PDB entry 5F0V | X-ray diffraction, 1.80 A resolution | chains B and C of the 4 polymer chains in the assembly

# Chain B (and C)
Molecule: Acetyl-CoA acetyltransferase
Source organism: Escherichia coli K-12
Notes: EC 2.3.1.9; chain C of this document is another copy of the same molecule, construct and numbering; everything in this record applies to it too
UniProt: P76461 (ATOB_ECOLI); residues 1-393 here = UniProt positions 1-393
Amino-acid sequence (395 residues; row label = number of the first residue in the row; numbers below 1 keep their minus sign (Ala-1 is residue -1)):
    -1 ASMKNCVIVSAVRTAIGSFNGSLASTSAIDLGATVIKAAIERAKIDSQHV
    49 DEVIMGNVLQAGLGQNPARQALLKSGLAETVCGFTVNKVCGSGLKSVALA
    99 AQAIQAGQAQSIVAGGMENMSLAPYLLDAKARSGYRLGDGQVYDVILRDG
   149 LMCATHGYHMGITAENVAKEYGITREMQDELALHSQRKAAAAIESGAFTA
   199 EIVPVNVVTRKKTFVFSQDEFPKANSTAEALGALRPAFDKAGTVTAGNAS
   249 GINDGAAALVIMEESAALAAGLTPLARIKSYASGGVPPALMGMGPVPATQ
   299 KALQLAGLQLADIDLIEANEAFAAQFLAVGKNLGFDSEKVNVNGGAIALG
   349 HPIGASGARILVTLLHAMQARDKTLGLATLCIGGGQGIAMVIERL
Disordered / not traced: 209 (chain C: fully traced)
Modified residues: Lys86 (N-dimethyl-lysine; MLY)
Sequence notes: expression tag (-1 to 0)
UniProt features mapped onto this chain:
  - active site: Cys88 (Acyl-thioester intermediate), His349 (Proton acceptor), Cys379 (Proton acceptor)

# How chain B and chain C interact
Contacting residue pairs (31; chain B residue first):
  Phe17(B) - Arg134(C)
  Tyr123(B) - Tyr133(C)
  Tyr123(B) - Arg134(C)
  Tyr123(B) - Leu135(C)  hydrogen bond (side chain-backbone)
  Tyr123(B) - Gly136(C)  hydrogen bond (side chain-backbone)
  Tyr133(B) - Tyr123(C)
  Arg134(B) - Phe17(C)
  Arg134(B) - Tyr123(C)
  Leu135(B) - Tyr123(C)  hydrogen bond (backbone-side chain)
  Leu135(B) - Asp142(C)
  Leu135(B) - Ile250(C)  hydrophobic
  Gly136(B) - Tyr123(C)  hydrogen bond (backbone-side chain)
  Gly136(B) - Asp142(C)  hydrogen bond (backbone-side chain)
  Gly136(B) - Leu145(C)
  Asp137(B) - Val140(C)
  Asp137(B) - Tyr141(C)
  Asp137(B) - Asp142(C)  hydrogen bond (side chain-backbone)
  Gly138(B) - Gln139(C)
  Gly138(B) - Val140(C)  hydrogen bond (backbone-backbone)
  Gln139(B) - Gly138(C)
  Gln139(B) - Val140(C)
  Val140(B) - Tyr133(C)
  Val140(B) - Asp137(C)
  Val140(B) - Gly138(C)  hydrogen bond (backbone-backbone)
  Val140(B) - Gln139(C)
  Tyr141(B) - Asp137(C)
  Asp142(B) - Leu135(C)
  Asp142(B) - Gly136(C)  hydrogen bond (side chain-backbone)
  Asp142(B) - Asp137(C)  hydrogen bond (backbone-side chain)
  Leu145(B) - Gly136(C)
  Ile250(B) - Leu135(C)  hydrophobic
Other interface residues (no listed pair), chain B (16 interface residues in all): Leu125, Ile144
Other interface residues (no listed pair), chain C (15 interface residues in all): Ile144

# In short
Chain B and chain C form an interface of 16 and 15 residues respectively, with 10 hydrogen bonds. Polar pairs
include Tyr123(B)-Leu135(C), Tyr123(B)-Gly136(C) and Gly136(B)-Asp142(C). Curated annotation (UniProt) lists 3
active-site residues on chain B.
Chain B and chain C are both Acetyl-CoA acetyltransferase (Escherichia coli K-12); the structure, X-ray
crystal structure of a thiolase from Escherichia coli at 1.8 A resolution, was determined by X-ray
diffraction, deposited together with 5F38.
